9BPU - chains A and B of the 3 polymer chains in the assembly; structure by electron microscopy, 3.26 A resolution.

== Chain A ==
Name: Interleukin-10 receptor subunit beta
Organism: Homo sapiens
Reference sequence: Q08334 (I10R2_HUMAN); residues 20-220 here = UniProt positions 20-220
Sequence (212 residues; each row starts with the number of its first residue):
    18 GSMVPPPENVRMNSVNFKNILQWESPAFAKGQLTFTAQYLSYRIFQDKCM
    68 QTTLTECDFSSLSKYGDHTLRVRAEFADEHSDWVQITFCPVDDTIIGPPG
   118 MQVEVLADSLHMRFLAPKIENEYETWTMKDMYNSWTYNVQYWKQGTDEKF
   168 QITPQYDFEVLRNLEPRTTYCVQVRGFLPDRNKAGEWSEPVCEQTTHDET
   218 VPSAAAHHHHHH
Unresolved in the structure: 18-19, 215-229
Differences from the reference sequence: expression tag (18-19, 221-229); conflict Gln49 (Asn in Q08334), Gln68 (Asn in Q08334), Gln102 (Asn in Q08334), Asp147 (Asn in Q08334), Met148 (Val in Q08334), Gln161 (Asn in Q08334), Arg184 (Trp in Q08334)
Curated features (UniProtKB/Swiss-Prot):
  - natural variant: Lys47 (K47E: Risk factor for HBV infection)
Disulfide bonds: Cys66-Cys74, Cys188-Cys209
From the paper describing this entry:
  - conformationally variable residues (domain motion, side-chain flip): Ala46, Trp143

== Chain B ==
Name: Interferon lambda receptor 1
Organism: Homo sapiens
Reference sequence: Q8IU57 (INLR1_HUMAN); residues 1-206 here correspond to UniProt positions 21-226 (UniProt number = residue number + 20)
Sequence (209 residues; numbered 1 to 209; the number before each row is that of its first residue):
     1 RPRLAPPQNVTLLSQNFSVYLTWLPGLGNPQDVTYFVAYQSSPTRRRWRE
    51 VEECAGTKELLCSMMCLKKQDLYNKFKGRVRTVSPSSKSPWVESEYLDYL
   101 FEVEPAPPVLVLTQTEEILSANATYQLPPCMPPLDLKYEVAFWKEGAGNK
   151 TLFPVTPHGQPVQITLQPAASEHHCLSARTIYTFSVPKYSKFSKPTCFLL
   201 EVPEANAAA
Unresolved in the structure: 1-5, 202-209
Differences from the reference sequence: expression tag (207-209)
Curated features (UniProtKB/Swiss-Prot):
  - glycosylation (N-linked (GlcNAc...) asparagine): Asn9, Asn16, Asn122, Asn149
Disulfide bonds: Cys54-Cys62, Cys175-Cys197
Glycans and other covalent adducts: N-acetylglucosamine (NAG) linked to Asn9, Asn122

== Interface between chain A and chain B ==
Contacting residue pairs - 25 pairs, chain A then chain B:
  Glu121(A) with Gln167(B)
  Leu123(A) with Glu117(B); Thr165(B); Gln167(B)
  Ser126(A) with Glu117(B), hydrogen bond
  His128(A) with Glu117(B), salt bridge; Ile118(B)
  Arg130(A) with Phe153(B); Pro154(B); Gln163(B), hydrogen bond (side chain-backbone)
  Leu132(A) with Pro154(B), hydrophobic
  Tyr140(A) with Val186(B); Pro187(B), hydrophobic
  Glu141(A) with Tyr189(B), hydrogen bond
  Thr142(A) with Lys137(B); Ile181(B); Thr183(B); Tyr189(B)
  Asp147(A) with Lys137(B), salt bridge
  Tyr173(A) with Gly159(B); Gln160(B); Pro161(B)
  Asp174(A) with Gln160(B)
  Phe175(A) with Ile118(B), hydrophobic; Gln163(B)
Interface residues without a listed pair, chain A (14 interface residues in all): Val177
Interface residues without a listed pair, chain B (20 interface residues in all): Thr156, Ile164, Leu166, Ser185

== Overview ==
Chain A and chain B form an interface of 14 and 20 residues respectively; the contacts include 3 hydrogen
bonds and 2 salt bridges. Polar contacts include His128(A)-Glu117(B), Asp147(A)-Lys137(B) and
Ser126(A)-Glu117(B). Covalently linked N-acetylglucosamine: at Asn9(B) and Asn122(B). The paper reports
conformational variability at Ala46(A) and Trp143(A).
Chain A is Interleukin-10 receptor subunit beta and chain B is Interferon lambda receptor 1, both from Homo
sapiens; the structure, Structure of the IFN-lambda4/IFN-lambdaR1/IL-10Rbeta receptor complex with an
engineered IL-10Rbeta, was determined by electron microscopy, deposited together with 9BPV.
